PDB entry 1XEI | X-ray diffraction, 2.10 A resolution | chain A

# Chain A
Molecule: Lysozyme
Source organism: Gallus gallus
Notes: EC 3.2.1.17
UniProtKB: P00698 (LYSC_CHICK); residues 1-129 here correspond to UniProt positions 19-147 (UniProt number = residue number + 18)
Chain sequence (129 residues; each row starts with the number of its first residue):
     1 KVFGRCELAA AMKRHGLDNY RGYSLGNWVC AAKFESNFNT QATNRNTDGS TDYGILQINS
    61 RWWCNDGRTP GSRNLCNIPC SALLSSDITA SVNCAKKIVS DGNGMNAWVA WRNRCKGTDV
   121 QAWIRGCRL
Disulfides: Cys6-Cys127, Cys30-Cys115, Cys64-Cys80, Cys76-Cys94
UniProt features mapped onto this chain:
  - active site: Glu35, Asp52
  - binding site (substrate): Asp101

# In short
UniProt lists active-site residues Glu35 and Asp52 and substrate-binding residue Asp101.
Chain A is Lysozyme (Gallus gallus); the structure, The crystal structures of lysozyme at very low levels of
hydration, was determined by X-ray diffraction, deposited together with 1XEJ and 1XEK.
